PDB entry 8JN1 | electron microscopy, 3.50 A resolution | chains E and F of the 8 polymer chains in the assembly

Chain E:
Protein: Envelope protein (Fragment)
Organism: Dengue virus type 3
Reference sequence: A0A173H1Z3 (A0A173H1Z3_9FLAV); residues 1-493 here = UniProt positions 1-493
Chain sequence (493 residues; each row starts with the number of its first residue):
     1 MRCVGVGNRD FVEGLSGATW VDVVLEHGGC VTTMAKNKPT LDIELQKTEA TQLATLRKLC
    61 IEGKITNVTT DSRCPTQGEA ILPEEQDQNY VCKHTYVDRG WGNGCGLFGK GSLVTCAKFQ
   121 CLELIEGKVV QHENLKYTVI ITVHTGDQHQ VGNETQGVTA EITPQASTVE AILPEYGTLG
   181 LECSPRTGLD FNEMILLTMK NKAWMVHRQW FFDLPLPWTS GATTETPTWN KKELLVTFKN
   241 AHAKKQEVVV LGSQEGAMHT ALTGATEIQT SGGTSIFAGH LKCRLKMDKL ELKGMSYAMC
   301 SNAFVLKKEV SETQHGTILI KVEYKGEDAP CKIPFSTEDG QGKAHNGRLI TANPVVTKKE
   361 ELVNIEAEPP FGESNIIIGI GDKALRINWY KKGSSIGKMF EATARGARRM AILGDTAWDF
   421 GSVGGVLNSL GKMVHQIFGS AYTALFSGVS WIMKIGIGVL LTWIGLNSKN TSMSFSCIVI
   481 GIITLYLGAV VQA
Disulfides: C3-C30, C60-C121, C74-C105, C92-C116, C300-C331
Covalent attachments: glycan linked to N67; N-acetylglucosamine (NAG) linked to N153

Chain F:
Protein: Polyprotein
Organism: Dengue virus type 3
Reference sequence: A0A330J7Q8 (A0A330J7Q8_9FLAV); residues 1-75 here correspond to UniProt positions 92-166 (UniProt number = residue number + 91)
Chain sequence (75 residues; numbered 1 to 75; the number before each row is that of its first residue):
     1 SVALAPHVGM GLDTRAQTWM SAEGAWRQIE KVETWAFRHP GFTILALFLA HYIGTSLTQK
    61 VVIFILLMLV TPSMT
Sequence notes: variant I29 (Val120 in A0A330J7Q8)

Interface between chain E and chain F:
Pairs across the interface (63):
  E26(E) - R15(F)  salt bridge
  G28(E) - R15(F)
  L189(E) - L12(F)  hydrophobic
  M194(E) - L12(F)  hydrophobic
  W204(E) - W19(F)
  V206(E) - H7(F)
  H207(E) - H7(F)  hydrogen bond (backbone-side chain)
  H207(E) - M10(F)  hydrogen bond
  W210(E) - A5(F)  hydrogen bond (side chain-backbone)
  W210(E) - P6(F)
  W210(E) - H7(F)
  L214(E) - S1(F)
  P215(E) - S1(F)
  L216(E) - S1(F)
  A257(E) - S1(F)
  A257(E) - A3(F)
  M258(E) - S1(F)  hydrogen bond (side chain-backbone)
  H259(E) - W19(F)  hydrogen bond (backbone-side chain)
  H259(E) - M20(F)
  T260(E) - A3(F)
  T260(E) - R27(F)
  A261(E) - S1(F)
  A261(E) - V2(F)
  A261(E) - P6(F)
  A261(E) - H7(F)  hydrogen bond (backbone-backbone)
  L262(E) - W19(F)
  T263(E) - P6(F)
  T263(E) - H7(F)  hydrogen bond (backbone-backbone)
  T263(E) - V8(F)
  T263(E) - W19(F)
  T263(E) - M20(F)
  T263(E) - R27(F)
  G264(E) - H7(F)
  G264(E) - T18(F)
  G264(E) - W19(F)  hydrogen bond (backbone-backbone)
  A265(E) - H7(F)
  A265(E) - T18(F)
  A265(E) - W19(F)  hydrogen bond (backbone-backbone)
  T266(E) - T14(F)
  T266(E) - T18(F)
  E267(E) - W19(F)
  A278(E) - T14(F)  hydrogen bond (backbone-side chain)
  A278(E) - A16(F)  hydrophobic
  R408(E) - R15(F)
  R409(E) - R15(F)
  A411(E) - D13(F)
  I412(E) - D13(F)
  I412(E) - T14(F)
  I412(E) - R15(F)
  G448(E) - G9(F)  hydrogen bond (backbone-backbone)
  W451(E) - A25(F)
  W451(E) - W26(F)  hydrophobic
  W451(E) - I29(F)  hydrophobic
  I452(E) - I29(F)  hydrophobic
  L460(E) - V62(F)  hydrophobic
  W463(E) - T58(F)  hydrogen bond
  Q492(E) - V8(F)  hydrogen bond (side chain-backbone)
  Q492(E) - T18(F)
  Q492(E) - S21(F)  hydrogen bond (backbone-side chain)
  A493(E) - T14(F)
  A493(E) - A16(F)
  A493(E) - Q17(F)
  A493(E) - T18(F)
Interface residues without a listed pair, chain E (41 interface residues in all): N8, K202, Q254, G279, S447, V449, S450

Overview:
41 residues of chain E and 25 residues of chain F are in contact, with 14 hydrogen bonds and 1 salt bridge.
Polar contacts include E26(E)-R15(F), H207(E)-H7(F) and H207(E)-M10(F). N-acetylglucosamine is covalently
linked to N67(E) and N153(E).
Here chain E is Envelope protein (Fragment) and chain F is Polyprotein, both from Dengue virus type 3. Entry
8JN1 (Cryo-EM structure of dengue virus serotype 3 strain EHIE46200Y19 in complex with human antibody DENV-115
IgG ...) was determined by electron microscopy together with 8JN2 and 8JN3 from the same study.
